PDB entry 7Q5S | electron microscopy, 4.47 A resolution (low resolution: residue-level contacts below are approximate; hydrogen-bond / salt-bridge calls are withheld) | chains E and F of the 12 polymer chains in the assembly

== Chain E ==
Molecule: 3-hydroxyacyl-[acyl-carrier-protein] dehydratase
Source organism: Chaetomium thermophilum var. thermophilum DSM 1495
UniProt: G0S867 (G0S867_CHATD); numbering as in UniProt (aligned over 1-2122)
Sequence (2122 residues; row label = number of the first residue in the row):
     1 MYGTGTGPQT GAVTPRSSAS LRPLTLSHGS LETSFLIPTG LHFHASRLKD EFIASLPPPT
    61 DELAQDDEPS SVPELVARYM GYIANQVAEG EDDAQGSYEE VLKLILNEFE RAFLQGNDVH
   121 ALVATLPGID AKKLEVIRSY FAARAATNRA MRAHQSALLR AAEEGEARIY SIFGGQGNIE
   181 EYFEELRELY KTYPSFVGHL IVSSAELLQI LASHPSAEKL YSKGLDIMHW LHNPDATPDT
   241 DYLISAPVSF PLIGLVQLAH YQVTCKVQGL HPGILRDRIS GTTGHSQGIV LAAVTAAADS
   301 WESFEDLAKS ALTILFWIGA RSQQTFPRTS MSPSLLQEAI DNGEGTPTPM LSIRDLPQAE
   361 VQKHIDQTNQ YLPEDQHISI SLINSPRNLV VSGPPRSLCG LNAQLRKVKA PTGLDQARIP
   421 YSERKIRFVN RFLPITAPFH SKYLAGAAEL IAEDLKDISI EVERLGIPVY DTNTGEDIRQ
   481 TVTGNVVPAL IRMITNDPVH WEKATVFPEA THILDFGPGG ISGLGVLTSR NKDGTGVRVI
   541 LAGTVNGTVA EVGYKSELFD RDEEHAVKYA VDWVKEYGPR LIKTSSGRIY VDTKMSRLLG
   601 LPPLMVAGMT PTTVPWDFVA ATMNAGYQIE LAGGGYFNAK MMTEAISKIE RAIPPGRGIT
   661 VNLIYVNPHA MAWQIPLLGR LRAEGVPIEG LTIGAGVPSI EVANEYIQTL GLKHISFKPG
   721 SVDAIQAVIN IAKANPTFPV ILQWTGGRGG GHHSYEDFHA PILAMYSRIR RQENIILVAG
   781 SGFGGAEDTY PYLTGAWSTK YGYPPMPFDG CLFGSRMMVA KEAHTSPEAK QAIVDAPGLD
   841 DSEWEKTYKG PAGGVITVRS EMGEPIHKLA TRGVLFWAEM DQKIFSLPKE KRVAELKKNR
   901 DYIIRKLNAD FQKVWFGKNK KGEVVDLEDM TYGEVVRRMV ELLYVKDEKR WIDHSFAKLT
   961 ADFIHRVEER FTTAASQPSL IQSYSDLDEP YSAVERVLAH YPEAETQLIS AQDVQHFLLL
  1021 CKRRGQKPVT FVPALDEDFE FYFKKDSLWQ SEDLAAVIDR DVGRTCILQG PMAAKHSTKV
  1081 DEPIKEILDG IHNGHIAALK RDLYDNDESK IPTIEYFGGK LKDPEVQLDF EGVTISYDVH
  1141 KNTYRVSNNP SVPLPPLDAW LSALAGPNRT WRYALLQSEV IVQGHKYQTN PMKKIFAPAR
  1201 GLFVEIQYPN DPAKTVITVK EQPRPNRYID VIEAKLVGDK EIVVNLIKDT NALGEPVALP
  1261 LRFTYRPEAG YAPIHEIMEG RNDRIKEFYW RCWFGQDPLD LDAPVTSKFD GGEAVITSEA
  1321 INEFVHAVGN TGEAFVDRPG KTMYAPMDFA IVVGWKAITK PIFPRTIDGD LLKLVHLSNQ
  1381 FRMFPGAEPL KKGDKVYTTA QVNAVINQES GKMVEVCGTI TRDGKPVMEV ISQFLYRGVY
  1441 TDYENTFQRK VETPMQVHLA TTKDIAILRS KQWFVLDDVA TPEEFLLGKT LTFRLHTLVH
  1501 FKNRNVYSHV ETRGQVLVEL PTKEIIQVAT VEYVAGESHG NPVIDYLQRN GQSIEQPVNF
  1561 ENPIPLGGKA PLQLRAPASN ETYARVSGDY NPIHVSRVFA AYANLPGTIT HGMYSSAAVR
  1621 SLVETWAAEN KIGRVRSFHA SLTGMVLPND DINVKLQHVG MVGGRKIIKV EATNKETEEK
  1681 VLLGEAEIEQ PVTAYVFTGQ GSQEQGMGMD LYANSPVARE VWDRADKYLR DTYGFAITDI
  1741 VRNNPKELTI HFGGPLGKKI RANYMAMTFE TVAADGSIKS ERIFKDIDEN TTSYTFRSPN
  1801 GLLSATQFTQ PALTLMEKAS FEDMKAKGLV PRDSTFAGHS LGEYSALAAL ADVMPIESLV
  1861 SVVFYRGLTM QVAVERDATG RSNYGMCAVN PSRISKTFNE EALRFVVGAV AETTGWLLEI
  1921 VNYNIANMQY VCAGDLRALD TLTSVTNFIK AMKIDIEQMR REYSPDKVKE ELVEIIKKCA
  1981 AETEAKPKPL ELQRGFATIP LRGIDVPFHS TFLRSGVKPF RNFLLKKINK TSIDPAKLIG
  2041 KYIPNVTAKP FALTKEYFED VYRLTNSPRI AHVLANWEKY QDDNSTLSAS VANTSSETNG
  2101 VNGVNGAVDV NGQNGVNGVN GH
Unresolved in the structure: 1-19, 410-427, 572-577, 2083-2122

== Chain F ==
Molecule: 3-oxoacyl-[acyl-carrier-protein] reductase
Source organism: Chaetomium thermophilum var. thermophilum DSM 1495
UniProt: G0S866 (G0S866_CHATD); the author numbering skips numbers that UniProt does not, so the offset changes along the chain: 1-1711 = UniProt 1-1711; 1713-1866 = UniProt 1712-1865
Sequence (1865 residues; row label = number of the first residue in the row; note: 1 number in that range is skipped by the numbering (no residue carries it; nothing is unmodelled there)):
     1 MRPEVEQELA HTLLVELLAY QFASPVRWIE TQDVFLAEQM AERIVEIGPA DTLSVMAKRT
    61 LASKYEAYDA AKSAQRQILC YSKDAKEIYY DVDPIEEEPE PAPAQAATPT APAAPAATPA
   121 AAPAPVAAPP PPGVGPAAQV PDAPVTALEI VRALIAQKLK KPYQEVPLSK AIKDLVGGKS
   181 TLQNEILGDL GKEFGSTPEK PEDTPLDELG AAMQATFDGN LGKTSQGLIA RLISSKMPGG
   241 FNITTARKYL ETRWGLGPGR QDGVLLLAIT MEPPSRLGSE ADAKAFLDDV SQKYAANAGI
   301 SLSTAAAAGP AAGAGGGMLM DPAALEALTS DQKALFKQQL ELIARYLKLD IRAGDKAYQA
   361 SQESAKVLQS QLDLWLAEHG DFYASGIEPV FSPLKARVYD SSWNWARQDA LSMYYDIIFG
   421 RLKTVDREIV SQCIRIMNRA NPTLLEFMQY HIDNCPTDRG ETYQLAKELG AQLIENCKEV
   481 LNANPVYKDV AIPTGPKTTI DARGNLKYEE VPRPSCRKLE HYVQQMAAGG KISEYGNRIK
   541 VQNDLAKIYK LIKQQHKLPK TSQLEIKALY SDIIRALQMN ENQILGQTNG KSLGLPKKGK
   601 PKAKTETIPF LHLRKKSVMG WEYNKKLTSL YLDCLEKAAR DGLTFAGKYA LMTGAGAGSI
   661 GAEVLQGLIS GGAHVIVTTS RYSREVTEYY QSMYSRYGAR GSQLVVVPFN QGSVQDVNAL
   721 VEYIYDTKNG LGWDLDYIVP FAAISEQGRQ IDGIDSKSEL AHRIMLTNLI RLLGAVKTQK
   781 ASRGYETRPA QVILPLSPNH GTFGSDGLYS ESKLGLETLF NRWESENWSN YLTICGAIIG
   841 WTRGTGLMSG NNIVAEAVEK FGVRTFSQQE MAFNLLGLMA PTIVDLCQNE PVCADLNGGL
   901 QFIPNLNELM TRERKNLTET SEIRQAVTKE TAAENKVVNG EASEALYKKK IIERRANIKF
   961 DFPPLPDWKK DIQPLNDKLK GMVDLEKVIV VTGFAEVGPW GNSRTRWEME AYGEFSLEGC
  1021 IEMAWIMGLI KNYNGLIKGK PYSGWVDAKT GEPVDDKDVK PKYEKYILEH SGIRLIEPEL
  1081 FGGYDPNKKQ LLHEVVIQED LDPFQCSAET AEQFKREHGD KVEIFEIPES GEYTVRFKKG
  1141 ATLWIPKALR FDRLVAGQIP TGWDAKRYGI PDDIIQQVDP VCLFVLVSTV EALLSSGITD
  1201 PYEFYKYVHV SELGNCIGSG MGGATALRGM HRDRFLDKPL QNDILQESFI NTMSAWVNML
  1261 LLSSSGPIKT PVAACATAVE SVDVGVETIL EGKARICLVG GFDDFGEEGS YEFANMKATS
  1321 NAVDEFAHGR TPQEMSRPTT TTRNGFMESQ GSGVQVIMTA KLALEMGVPI YGILALTTTA
  1381 SDKIGRSVPA PGQGVLTTAR EHRGKFPSPL LDINYRRRQI ERRTKQVMEE KEAEFEYLAA
  1441 EIEALKAEGR PQSEIEEYAA HRAAHIEKTA EKQAKEILRS FGNFFWKNDP TIAPLRGALA
  1501 VWGLTIDDLD VASFHGTSTK ANDKNESSVI CQQLAHLGRK KGNAVLGIFQ KYLTGHPKGA
  1561 AGAWMLNGCL QVLNTGLVPG NRNADNVDKV MEQFDYIVYP NRSIQTDGIK AFSVTSFGFG
  1621 QKGAQCIGVH PKYLYATLDE QTYNEYCTKV QARQKKAYRY FHNGLINNTL FQAKEKAPYT
  1681 DEQLSAVLLN PDARVVEDKK TGQLIFPPNF M
  1713 KLSEKTQAAA QPKVSLESVL SREARRLESV NTRVGVDVED ISAINTDNDT FLDRNFTEAE
  1773 QKYCLASKSG RSPQKAFAGR WTAKEAVFKA LGVSSKGAGA ALKDIEILVD ENGAPTVSLH
  1833 GAAAEAAKKA GIKSVSVSIS YTDSQAAAIA TAQL
Unresolved in the structure: 91-321, 536-606, 1713-1725

== Interface between chain E and chain F ==
Residue-residue contacts (225):
  Glu928(E) with Arg1659(F); Asn1663(F)
  Asp929(E) with Arg1659(F)
  His965(E) with Lys950(F)
  Arg966(E) with Arg955(F)
  Glu968(E) with Ile952(F)
  Glu969(E) with Ile952(F); Glu953(F); Arg954(F); Arg955(F)
  Arg970(E) with Arg955(F); Ala956(F); Asn957(F)
  Phe971(E) with Asn957(F)
  Thr972(E) with Ile952(F); Arg954(F)
  Thr973(E) with Arg954(F)
  Ala974(E) with Arg954(F)
  Ala975(E) with Arg954(F)
  Ser976(E) with Ile951(F); Arg954(F)
  Gln977(E) with Ile951(F); Ile952(F)
  Pro978(E) with Lys950(F); Ile951(F); Ile952(F)
  Ser979(E) with Lys950(F); Ile952(F)
  Ile981(E) with Lys950(F)
  Gln982(E) with Lys949(F); Lys950(F)
  Tyr1001(E) with Ile952(F)
  Gln1007(E) with Asn957(F); Ile958(F); Lys959(F); Tyr1658(F)
  Leu1008(E) with Tyr1658(F)
  Ser1010(E) with Tyr1658(F); His1662(F)
  Ala1011(E) with Asn1663(F); Ile1666(F)
  Gln1012(E) with Ile1666(F)
  Asp1013(E) with Arg955(F)
  Gln1015(E) with Asn1032(F); Asn1034(F); Ser1043(F); Ile1666(F)
  Leu1019(E) with Tyr1042(F); Ser1043(F)
  Lys1463(E) with Glu922(F); Ala926(F)
  Ile1467(E) with Glu930(F)
  Ser1470(E) with Glu930(F)
  Lys1471(E) with Glu930(F); Glu934(F)
  Thr1522(E) with Gln7(F)
  Lys1523(E) with Gln7(F)
  Ser1538(E) with Val938(F)
  His1539(E) with Val937(F); Val938(F); Asn939(F); Gly940(F)
  Pro1542(E) with Val938(F)
  Asp1545(E) with Val937(F)
  Phe1560(E) with Tyr90(F)
  His1658(E) with Tyr90(F)
  Lys1666(E) with Tyr90(F)
  Gln1690(E) with Arg43(F); Tyr90(F)
  Pro1691(E) with Glu42(F)
  Val1692(E) with Met40(F); Ala41(F); Glu42(F); Arg43(F)
  Thr1693(E) with Arg43(F)
  Ala1694(E) with Phe35(F); Ala41(F); Arg43(F); Ile44(F); Val45(F)
  Tyr1695(E) with Val45(F)
  Val1696(E) with Ile44(F); Val45(F); Glu46(F); Ile47(F); Leu53(F)
  Phe1697(E) with Ile47(F); Leu53(F)
  Thr1698(E) with Glu46(F); Ile47(F); Leu53(F)
  Ser1702(E) with Pro49(F); Ala50(F)
  Leu1711(E) with Tyr81(F)
  Leu1813(E) with Pro49(F)
  Met1816(E) with Gly48(F); Pro49(F)
  Glu1817(E) with Ile47(F)
  Phe1821(E) with Ile47(F)
  Asp1823(E) with Tyr89(F)
  Met1824(E) with Ile47(F); Tyr81(F); Tyr89(F)
  Lys1827(E) with Tyr89(F)
  Leu1829(E) with Ile88(F); Tyr89(F)
  Thr1835(E) with Phe35(F); Gln39(F)
  Phe1836(E) with Phe35(F)
  Ala1837(E) with Trp28(F); Thr31(F); Phe35(F)
  Gly1838(E) with Trp28(F)
  His1839(E) with Val26(F); Trp28(F); Leu53(F)
  Ser1840(E) with Gln21(F)
  Glu1843(E) with Gln21(F)
  Tyr1844(E) with Leu18(F); Gln21(F)
  Leu1847(E) with Leu14(F); Leu18(F)
  Val1853(E) with Leu14(F)
  Arg1866(E) with Gln21(F); Phe22(F)
  Met1870(E) with Phe22(F)
  Glu1900(E) with Ile29(F)
  Ile1920(E) with Pro25(F)
  Val1921(E) with Pro25(F); Val26(F)
  Asn1922(E) with Val26(F)
  Tyr1923(E) with Val26(F); Trp28(F); Ile29(F)
  Asn1924(E) with Trp28(F); Ile29(F); Gln32(F); Met56(F)
  Ile1925(E) with Ile29(F); Arg59(F)
  Ala1926(E) with Ile29(F)
  Met1928(E) with Ser63(F)
  Gln1929(E) with Met56(F); Arg59(F)
  Tyr1930(E) with Ile29(F)
  His2009(E) with Gln21(F); Phe22(F); Ala23(F); Ser24(F); Pro25(F); Val26(F)
  Ser2010(E) with Ala23(F)
  Leu2013(E) with Phe22(F); Ala23(F)
  Arg2014(E) with Ala23(F)
  Gly2016(E) with Phe22(F)
  Val2017(E) with Ala19(F); Tyr20(F); Phe22(F); Ala23(F)
  Phe2020(E) with Leu18(F); Ala19(F); Phe22(F)
  Arg2021(E) with Glu16(F); Ala19(F); Tyr20(F)
  Leu2024(E) with Val15(F); Leu18(F); Ala19(F)
  Leu2025(E) with His11(F); Val15(F)
  Ile2028(E) with His11(F)
  Asn2029(E) with His11(F)
  Lys2030(E) with Glu4(F); Gln7(F); Glu8(F); His11(F)
  Thr2031(E) with Gln7(F)
  Ile2033(E) with Gln7(F); Ala10(F); Leu14(F)
  Gly2040(E) with Gln39(F)
  Tyr2042(E) with Leu14(F)
  Ile2043(E) with Val34(F); Phe35(F); Gln39(F)
  Pro2044(E) with Leu17(F)
  Asn2045(E) with Gln21(F); Pro25(F); Val26(F); Arg27(F); Trp28(F)
  Val2046(E) with Leu17(F); Gln21(F); Arg27(F)
  Thr2047(E) with Arg27(F)
  Ala2048(E) with Arg27(F); Glu30(F); Thr31(F); Val34(F)
  Pro2050(E) with Val34(F); Gln39(F)
  Phe2051(E) with Leu13(F); Leu17(F)
  Ala2052(E) with Leu13(F)
  Leu2053(E) with Met1(F); Glu6(F); Leu9(F); Ala10(F)
  Tyr2057(E) with Leu13(F)
  Phe2058(E) with Leu9(F); Leu13(F)
  Val2061(E) with Leu13(F)
  Thr2065(E) with Tyr20(F)
  Ser2067(E) with Glu16(F); Tyr20(F)
  Arg2069(E) with Glu16(F)
  Ile2070(E) with Glu16(F)
  Val2073(E) with Leu9(F)
  Trp2077(E) with Met1(F)
  Tyr2080(E) with Met1(F); Val5(F); Glu8(F); Leu9(F)
  Asp2082(E) with Arg2(F)
Interface residues without a listed pair, chain E (138 interface residues in all): His1016, Pro1521, Tyr1546, Ile1564, Met1661, Gln1703, Glu1704, Met1707, Ser1820, Leu1841, Phe2008, Thr2011, Ser2032, Pro2035, Lys2049, Leu2064, Asn2066, Pro2068
Interface residues without a listed pair, chain F (87 interface residues in all): Thr12, Glu38, Thr52, Thr60, Gln77, Pro1041, Lys1655

== In short ==
138 residues of chain E and 87 residues of chain F are in contact.
Chain E is 3-hydroxyacyl-[acyl-carrier-protein] dehydratase and chain F is 3-oxoacyl-[acyl-carrier-protein]
reductase, both from Chaetomium thermophilum var. thermophilum DSM 1495; the structure, Protein community
member fatty acid synthase complex from C. thermophilum, was determined by electron microscopy together with
7Q5Q and 7Q5R from the same study.
